Entry 8ZNJ (electron microscopy, 3.00 A resolution); this record covers chains A and E of the 4 polymer chains in the assembly.

Chain A:
Name: Piwi domain-containing protein
From: Saccharolobus islandicus M.16.4
UniProtKB: C4KI01 (C4KI01_SULIK); numbering as in UniProt (aligned over 1-459)
Sequence (459 residues; each row starts with the number of its first residue):
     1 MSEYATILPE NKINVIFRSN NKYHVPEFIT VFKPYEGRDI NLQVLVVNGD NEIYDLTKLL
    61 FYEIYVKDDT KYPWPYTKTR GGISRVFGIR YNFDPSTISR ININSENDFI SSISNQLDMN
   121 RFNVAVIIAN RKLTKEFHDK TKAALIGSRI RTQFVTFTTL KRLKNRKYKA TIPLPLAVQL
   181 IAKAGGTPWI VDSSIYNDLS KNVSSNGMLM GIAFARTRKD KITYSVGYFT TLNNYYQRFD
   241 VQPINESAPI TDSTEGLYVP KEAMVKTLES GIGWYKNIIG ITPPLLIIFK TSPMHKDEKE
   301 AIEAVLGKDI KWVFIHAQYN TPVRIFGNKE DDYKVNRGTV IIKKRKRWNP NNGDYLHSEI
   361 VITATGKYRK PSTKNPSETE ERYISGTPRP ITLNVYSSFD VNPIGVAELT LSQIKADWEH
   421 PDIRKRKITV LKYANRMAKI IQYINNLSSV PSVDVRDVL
Disordered / not traced: 243-253, 375-378
Metal / ion sites: Mg2+: Lys-183, Leu-459 (shared with 1 residue of chain D)

Chain E:
Molecule: 24-nt DNA strand
Sequence (24 nucleotides; row label = number of the first residue in the row):
     1 CCTCCAGGGT ATCTAAGCTT TGAA
Disordered / not traced: 1, 24

Interface between chain A and chain E:
Contacting residue pairs - 29 pairs, chain A then chain E:
  Lys-167(A) with DA23(E), hydrogen bond to the base
  Tyr-168(A) with DT21(E), base contact; DG22(E), base contact
  Thr-171(A) with DG22(E), base contact; DA23(E), sugar contact
  Pro-175(A) with DG22(E), base contact
  Phe-214(A) with DT14(E), sugar contact
  Ala-215(A) with DA15(E), phosphate contact
  Arg-216(A) with DC13(E), hydrogen bond to the base; DT14(E), hydrogen bond to the sugar; DA15(E), hydrogen bond to the phosphate
  Leu-257(A) with DC13(E), sugar contact
  Thr-291(A) with DC13(E), sugar contact; DT14(E), hydrogen bond to the phosphate
  His-316(A) with DC13(E), salt bridge to the phosphate
  Ala-317(A) with DC13(E), phosphate contact
  Gln-318(A) with DT12(E), sugar contact; DC13(E), phosphate contact
  Tyr-319(A) with DC13(E), hydrogen bond to the phosphate
  Asn-320(A) with DT12(E), sugar contact; DC13(E), hydrogen bond to the phosphate; DT14(E), base contact
  Pro-322(A) with DT12(E), phosphate contact
  Arg-382(A) with DG22(E), salt bridge to the phosphate; DA23(E), salt bridge to the phosphate
  Arg-424(A) with DT21(E), hydrogen bond to the base; DG22(E), hydrogen bond to the sugar
  Asn-435(A) with DA15(E), hydrogen bond to the phosphate
  Lys-439(A) with DA15(E), phosphate contact
Also at the interface, not in a pair above, chain A (25 interface residues in all): Arg-166, Ile-172, Thr-217, Ser-292, Lys-370, Ser-385
Also at the interface, not in a pair above, chain E (8 interface residues in all): DA16

Summary:
25 residues of chain A face 8 of chain E across their interface; the contacts include 10 hydrogen bonds and 3
salt bridges. Polar contacts include Lys-167(A)/DA23(E), Arg-216(A)/DC13(E) and Arg-424(A)/DT21(E). Lys-183(A)
and Leu-459(A) form the Mg2+ site.
Chain A is Piwi domain-containing protein (Saccharolobus islandicus M.16.4) and chain E is a 24-nt DNA strand;
the structure, Cryo-EM structure of a short prokaryotic Argonaute system from archaeon Suldolobus islandicus,
was determined by electron microscopy together with 9LGW from the same study.
